Entry 8KGG (electron microscopy, 3.06 A resolution); this record covers chains A and B of the 5 polymer chains in the assembly.

[Chain A]
Name: Guanine nucleotide-binding protein G(i) subunit alpha-2, Guanine nucleotide-binding protein subunit alpha-13
Organism: Homo sapiens
UniProt: chimeric construct of P04899, Q14344: residues 1-57 from P04899 (GNAI2_HUMAN) positions 1-57 (same numbers); residues 66-230 from Q14344 positions 203-367 (UniProt number = residue number + 137)
Sequence (230 residues; each row starts with the number of its first residue):
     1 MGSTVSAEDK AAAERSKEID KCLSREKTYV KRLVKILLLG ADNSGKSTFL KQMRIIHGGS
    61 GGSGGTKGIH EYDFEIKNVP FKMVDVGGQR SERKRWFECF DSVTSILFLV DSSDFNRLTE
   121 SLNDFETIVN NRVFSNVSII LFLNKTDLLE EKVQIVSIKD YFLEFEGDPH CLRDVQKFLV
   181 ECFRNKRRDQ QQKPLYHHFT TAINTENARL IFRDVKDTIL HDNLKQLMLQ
Disordered / not traced: 1-7, 57-66
Differences from the reference sequence: engineered mutation Ser3 (Cys in P04899), Glu18 (Met in P04899), Cys22 (Asn in P04899), Ser24 (Arg in P04899), Arg25 (Glu in P04899), Glu26 (Asp in P04899), Lys27 (Gly in P04899), Thr28 (Glu in P04899), Tyr29 (Lys in P04899), Val30 (Ala in P04899), Lys31 (Ala in P04899), Leu33 (Glu in P04899), Ile36 (Leu in P04899), Asp42 (Gly in P04899), Asn43 (Glu in P04899), Phe49 (Ile in P04899), Leu50 (Val in P04899), Arg54 (Lys in P04899), Asp111 (Ser248 in Q14344), Asp114 (Glu251 in Q14344), Asp124 (Ile271 in Q14344), Ala208 (Ile355 in Q14344), Ile211 (Val358 in Q14344); linker (58-65)
Swiss-Prot annotation at these positions:
  - region: Lys35, Leu37 to Ala41, Ser44 to Thr48 (G1 motif), Phe81 to Arg90 (G3 motif)
  - binding site (GTP): Gly40, Ala41, Ser44 to Ser47
  - binding site (Mg(2+)): Ser47, Thr66
  - lipidation: Gly2 (N-myristoyl glycine)
  - modified residue: Thr66 (Phosphothreonine)

[Chain B]
Name: Guanine nucleotide-binding protein G(I)/G(S)/G(T) subunit beta-1
Organism: Homo sapiens
UniProt: P62873 (GBB1_HUMAN); residue numbers follow UniProt; this construct covers 2-340
Sequence (345 residues; numbered -4 to 340; the number before each row is that of its first residue; numbers below 1 keep their minus sign (Met-4 is residue -4)):
    -4 MGSLLQSELD QLRQEAEQLK NQIRDARKAC ADATLSQITN NIDPVGRIQM RTRRTLRGHL
    56 AKIYAMHWGT DSRLLVSASQ DGKLIIWDSY TTNKVHAIPL RSSWVMTCAY APSGNYVACG
   116 GLDNICSIYN LKTREGNVRV SRELAGHTGY LSCCRFLDDN QIVTSSGDTT CALWDIETGQ
   176 QTTTFTGHTG DVMSLSLAPD TRLFVSGACD ASAKLWDVRE GMCRQTFTGH ESDINAICFF
   236 PNGNAFATGS DDATCRLFDL RADQELMTYS HDNIICGITS VSFSKSGRLL LAGYDDFNCN
   296 VWDALKADRA GVLAGHDNRV SCLGVTDDGM AVATGSWDSF LKIWN
Disordered / not traced: -4 to 2
Differences from the reference sequence: initiating methionine (-4); expression tag (-3 to 1)
Swiss-Prot annotation at these positions:
  - modified residue: Ser2 (N-acetylserine), His266 (Phosphohistidine)
  - natural variant: Leu30 (L30F: In MRD42; uncertain significance), Arg52 (R52G: In MRD42), Gly64 (G64V: In MRD42), Asp76 (D76E: In MRD42; D76G: In MRD42), Gly77 (G77S: In MRD42), Lys78 (K78R: In MRD42), Ile80 (I80N: In MRD42; I80T: In MRD42), His91 (H91R: In MRD42; uncertain significance), Ala92 (A92T: In MRD42), Pro94 (P94S: In MRD42), Leu95 (L95P: In MRD42), Arg96 (R96L: In MRD42), 5 further natural variant entries in UniProt

[Chain A / chain B interface]
Pairs across the interface (20):
  Ala12(A) - Asn88(B)
  Ala13(A) - Asn88(B)
  Arg15(A) - Val90(B)  hydrogen bond (side chain-backbone)
  Arg15(A) - His91(B)
  Ser16(A) - Lys89(B)  hydrogen bond (side chain-backbone)
  Ile19(A) - Lys89(B)
  Asp20(A) - Lys89(B)  salt bridge
  Leu23(A) - Gly53(B)
  Leu23(A) - Lys89(B)
  Gly68(A) - Leu117(B)
  Glu71(A) - Trp99(B)  hydrogen bond
  Gln89(A) - Tyr145(B)
  Glu92(A) - Asp186(B)
  Trp96(A) - Met101(B)
  Trp96(A) - Tyr145(B)  hydrogen bond
  Trp96(A) - Met188(B)
  Trp96(A) - Cys204(B)  hydrophobic
  Trp96(A) - Asp228(B)
  Cys99(A) - Gln75(B)
  Asp101(A) - Lys57(B)  salt bridge
Other interface residues (no listed pair), chain A (23 interface residues in all): Glu26, Lys27, Val30, Ile69, Val84, Lys94, Arg95, Phe97, Phe100
Other interface residues (no listed pair), chain B (24 interface residues in all): Leu55, Tyr59, Lys78, Ile80, Ala92, Ser98, Asn119, Arg314, Trp332

[In short]
Chain A and chain B form an interface of 23 and 24 residues respectively; the contacts include 4 hydrogen
bonds and 2 salt bridges. Among the polar pairs are Asp20(A)-Lys89(B), Asp101(A)-Lys57(B) and
Arg15(A)-Val90(B).
Chain A is Guanine nucleotide-binding protein G(i) subunit alpha-2, Guanine nucleotide-binding protein subunit
alpha-13 and chain B is Guanine nucleotide-binding protein G(I)/G(S)/G(T) subunit beta-1, both from Homo
sapiens; the structure, LPS-bound P2Y10 in complex with G13, was determined by electron microscopy.
